Entry 7F64 (electron microscopy, 2.42 A resolution); this record covers chains A and B of the 12 polymer chains in the assembly.

[Chain A (and B)]
Name: Translation initiation factor eIF-2B subunit alpha
Organism: Homo sapiens
Notes: chain B of this document is another copy of the same molecule, construct and numbering; everything in this record applies to it too
UniProt: Q14232 (EI2BA_HUMAN); numbering as in UniProt (aligned over 1-305)
Sequence (305 residues; numbered 1 to 305; the number before each row is that of its first residue):
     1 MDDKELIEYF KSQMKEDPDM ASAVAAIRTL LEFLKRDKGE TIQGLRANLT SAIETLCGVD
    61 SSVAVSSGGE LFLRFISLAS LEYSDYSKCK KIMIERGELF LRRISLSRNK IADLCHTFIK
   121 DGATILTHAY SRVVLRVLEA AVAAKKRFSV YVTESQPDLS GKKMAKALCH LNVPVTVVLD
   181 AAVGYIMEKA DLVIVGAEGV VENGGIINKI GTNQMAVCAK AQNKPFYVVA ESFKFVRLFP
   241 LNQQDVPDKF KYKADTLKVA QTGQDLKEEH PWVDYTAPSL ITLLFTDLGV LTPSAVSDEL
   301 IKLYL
Unresolved in the structure: 255-267
What the authors report for this chain:
  - mutagenesis - A47E: unchanged binding to eIF2(alphaP)

[How chain A and chain B interact]
Pairs across the interface (59; chain A residue first):
  Glu154(A) with Gln156(B)
  Gln156(A) with Glu154(B); Gln156(B)
  Pro157(A) with Leu179(B)
  Val175(A) with Glu268(B)
  Thr176(A) with Glu268(B); Glu269(B)
  Val177(A) with Glu268(B), hydrogen bond (backbone-backbone); Glu269(B); His270(B)
  Leu179(A) with Pro157(B), hydrophobic; His270(B)
  Asp180(A) with Asp180(B); Ala181(B); Gln214(B)
  Ala181(A) with Asp180(B); Ile210(B); Gly211(B); Gln214(B)
  Ala182(A) with Ile210(B), hydrophobic
  Val183(A) with Gln214(B)
  Gly184(A) with Asn213(B); Gln214(B)
  Tyr185(A) with Ile210(B), hydrophobic; Gln243(B); Lys251(B), hydrogen bond; Pro271(B), hydrophobic
  Glu188(A) with Asn242(B); Gln243(B), hydrogen bond (side chain-backbone); Gln244(B), hydrogen bond (side chain-backbone)
  Lys189(A) with Gln244(B)
  Ile210(A) with Ala181(B); Ala182(B), hydrophobic; Tyr185(B), hydrophobic
  Gly211(A) with Ala181(B)
  Asn213(A) with Gly184(B)
  Gln214(A) with Asp180(B); Ala181(B); Val183(B); Gly184(B); Gln214(B)
  Val217(A) with Val217(B), hydrophobic; Ala221(B), hydrophobic
  Ala221(A) with Val217(B), hydrophobic
  Asn242(A) with Glu188(B)
  Gln243(A) with Tyr185(B); Glu188(B), hydrogen bond (backbone-side chain)
  Gln244(A) with Glu188(B), hydrogen bond (backbone-side chain); Lys189(B)
  Lys251(A) with Tyr185(B), hydrogen bond
  Glu268(A) with Val175(B); Thr176(B); Val177(B), hydrogen bond (backbone-backbone)
  Glu269(A) with Thr176(B); Val177(B); Val178(B)
  His270(A) with Val177(B); Leu179(B)
  Pro271(A) with Tyr185(B), hydrophobic
Also at the interface, not in a pair above, chain A (34 interface residues in all): Val178, Cys218, Tyr252, Val273, Asp274
Also at the interface, not in a pair above, chain B (33 interface residues in all): Cys218, Tyr252, Val273

[Summary]
Chain A and chain B form an interface of 34 and 33 residues respectively, with 8 hydrogen bonds. Polar pairs
include Tyr185(A)-Lys251(B), Glu188(A)-Gln243(B) and Glu188(A)-Gln244(B). From the paper: A47E of chain A
leaves binding to eIF2(alphaP) unchanged.
Both chains are Translation initiation factor eIF-2B subunit alpha (Homo sapiens). Entry 7F64 (eIF2B-SFSV NSs)
was determined by electron microscopy, deposited together with 7F66, 7F67 and 7VLK.
